8X80 - chains B and C of the 6 polymer chains in the assembly; structure by electron microscopy, 3.88 A resolution.

== Chain B (and C) ==
Protein: Leptin receptor
Organism: Homo sapiens
Notes: chain C of this document is another copy of the same molecule, construct and numbering; everything in this record applies to it too
UniProt: P48357 (LEPR_HUMAN); numbering as in UniProt (aligned over 21-839)
Amino-acid sequence (829 residues; numbered 21 to 849; the number before each row is that of its first residue):
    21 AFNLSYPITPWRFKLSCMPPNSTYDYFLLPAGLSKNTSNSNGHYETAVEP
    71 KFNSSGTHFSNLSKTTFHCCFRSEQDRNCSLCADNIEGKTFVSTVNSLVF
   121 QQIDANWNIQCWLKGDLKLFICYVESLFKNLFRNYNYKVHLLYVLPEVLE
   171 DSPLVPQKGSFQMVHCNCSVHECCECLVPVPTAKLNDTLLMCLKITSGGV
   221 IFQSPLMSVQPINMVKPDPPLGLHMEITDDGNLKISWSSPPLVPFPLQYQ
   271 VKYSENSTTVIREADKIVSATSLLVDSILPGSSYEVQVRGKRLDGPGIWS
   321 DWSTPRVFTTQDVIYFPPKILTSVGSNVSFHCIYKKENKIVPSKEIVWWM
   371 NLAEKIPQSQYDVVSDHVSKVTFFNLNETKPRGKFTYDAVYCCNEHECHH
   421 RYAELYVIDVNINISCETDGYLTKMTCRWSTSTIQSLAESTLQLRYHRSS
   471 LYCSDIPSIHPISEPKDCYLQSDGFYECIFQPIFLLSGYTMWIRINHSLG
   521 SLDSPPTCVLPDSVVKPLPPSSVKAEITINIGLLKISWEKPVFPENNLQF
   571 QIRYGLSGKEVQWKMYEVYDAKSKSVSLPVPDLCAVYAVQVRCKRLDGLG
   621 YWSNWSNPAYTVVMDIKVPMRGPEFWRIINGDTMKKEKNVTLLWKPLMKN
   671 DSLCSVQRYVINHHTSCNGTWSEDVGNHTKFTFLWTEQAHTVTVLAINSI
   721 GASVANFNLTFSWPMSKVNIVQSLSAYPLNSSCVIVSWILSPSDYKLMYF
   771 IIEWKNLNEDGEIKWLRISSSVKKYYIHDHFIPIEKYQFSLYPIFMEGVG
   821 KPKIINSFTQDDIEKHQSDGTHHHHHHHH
Disordered / not traced: 21-22, 41-81, 830-849
Disulfides: Cys-37/Cys-89, Cys-90/Cys-99, Cys-102/Cys-212, Cys-131/Cys-142, Cys-186/Cys-196, Cys-188/Cys-194, Cys-352/Cys-412, Cys-413/Cys-418, Cys-436/Cys-447, Cys-473/Cys-528, Cys-488/Cys-498, Cys-604/Cys-674
Covalently attached groups: glycan linked to Asn-347; N-acetylglucosamine (NAG) linked to Asn-516, Asn-624, Asn-728, Asn-750
Construct notes: expression tag (840-849)
Ligand contacts: N-acetylglucosamine (NAG; 2-acetamido-2-deoxy-beta-D-glucopyranose): Phe-393, Phe-394, Asn-395, Leu-396, Asn-397
Curated features (UniProtKB/Swiss-Prot):
  - region: His-467 to Glu-484 (Leptin-binding)
  - motif: Trp-622 to Ser-626 (WSXWS motif)
  - glycosylation (N-linked (GlcNAc...) asparagine): Asn-23, Asn-41, Asn-56, Asn-73, Asn-81, Asn-98, Asn-187, Asn-206, Asn-276, Asn-347, Asn-397, Asn-516, Asn-624, Asn-659, Asn-688, Asn-697, Asn-728, Asn-750
  - natural variant: Tyr-422 (Y422H: In LEPRD; uncertain significance), Cys-604 (C604G: In LEPRD; uncertain significance), Leu-786 (L786P: In LEPRD; uncertain significance)

== Chain B / chain C interface ==
Contacting residue pairs (5; chain B residue first):
  Leu-749(B) / Ser-751(C)
  Leu-749(B) / Ile-802(C)  hydrophobic
  Asn-750(B) / His-800(C)  hydrogen bond
  Ile-755(B) / Ile-804(C)  hydrophobic
  Lys-794(B) / Glu-805(C)  salt bridge
Also at the interface, not in a pair above, chain B (8 interface residues in all): Ser-745, Tyr-747, Pro-748, Ser-757

== In short ==
8 residues of chain B face 5 of chain C across their interface; the contacts include 1 hydrogen bond and 1
salt bridge. Polar contacts include Lys-794(B)/Glu-805(C) and Asn-750(B)/His-800(C). Ligands of chain B:
N-acetylglucosamine. N-acetylglucosamine is covalently linked to Asn-516(B), Asn-624(B), Asn-728(B) and
Asn-750(B).
Chain B and chain C are both Leptin receptor (Homo sapiens); the structure, Structure of leptin-LepR trimer
with a small gap, was determined by electron microscopy (same publication as 8X81 and 8X85).
